Entry 3SGR (X-ray diffraction, 2.17 A resolution); this record covers chains A and D of the 3 polymer chains in the assembly.

# Chain A (and D)
Name: Tandem repeat of amyloid-related segment of alphaB-crystallin residues 90-100 mutant V91L
Source organism: Homo sapiens
Notes: chain D of this document is another copy of the same molecule, construct and numbering; everything in this record applies to it too
UniProtKB: P02511 (CRYAB_HUMAN); the construct has insertions or renumbered stretches relative to UniProt, so the offset changes along the chain: 1-11 = UniProt 90-100; 14-24 = UniProt 90-100
Sequence (25 residues; each row starts with the number of its first residue; numbering starts at 0):
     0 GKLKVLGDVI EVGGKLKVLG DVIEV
Sequence notes: expression tag (0); engineered mutation Leu2 (Val91 in P02511), Leu15 (Val91 in P02511); linker (12-13)
Swiss-Prot annotation at these positions:
  - modified residue (N6-acetyllysine): Lys3, Lys16

# Interface between chain A and chain D
Pairs across the interface (20):
  Val4(A) with Val17(D), hydrophobic
  Val8(A) with Val21(D), hydrophobic
  Leu15(A) with Val21(D), hydrogen bond (backbone-backbone)
  Lys16(A) with Leu18(D); Gly19(D); Asp20(D), salt bridge; Val21(D)
  Val17(A) with Val4(D), hydrophobic; Val17(D); Leu18(D); Gly19(D), hydrogen bond (backbone-backbone); Val21(D), hydrophobic
  Leu18(A) with Val17(D)
  Gly19(A) with Lys16(D); Val17(D), hydrogen bond (backbone-backbone)
  Asp20(A) with Lys14(D), salt bridge; Leu15(D); Lys16(D), salt bridge
  Val21(A) with Val8(D), hydrophobic; Leu15(D), hydrogen bond (backbone-backbone)

# Summary
Chain A and chain D form an interface of 9 and 10 residues respectively, with 4 hydrogen bonds and 3 salt
bridges. Polar pairs include Lys16(A)-Asp20(D), Asp20(A)-Lys14(D) and Leu15(A)-Val21(D).
Chain A and chain D are both Tandem repeat of amyloid-related segment of alphaB-crystallin residues 90-100
mutant V91L (Homo sapiens); the structure, Tandem repeat of amyloid-related segment of alphaB-crystallin
residues 90-100 mutant V91L, was determined by X-ray diffraction, deposited together with 3SGM, 3SGN, 3SGO,
3SGP and 3SGS.
